5XAG - chains C and E of the 6 polymer chains in the assembly; structure by X-ray diffraction, 2.56 A resolution.

# Chain C
Molecule: Tubulin alpha-1B chain
Source organism: Bos taurus
UniProt: P81947 (TBA1B_BOVIN); residue numbers follow UniProt; this construct covers 1-451
Amino-acid sequence (451 residues; row label = number of the first residue in the row):
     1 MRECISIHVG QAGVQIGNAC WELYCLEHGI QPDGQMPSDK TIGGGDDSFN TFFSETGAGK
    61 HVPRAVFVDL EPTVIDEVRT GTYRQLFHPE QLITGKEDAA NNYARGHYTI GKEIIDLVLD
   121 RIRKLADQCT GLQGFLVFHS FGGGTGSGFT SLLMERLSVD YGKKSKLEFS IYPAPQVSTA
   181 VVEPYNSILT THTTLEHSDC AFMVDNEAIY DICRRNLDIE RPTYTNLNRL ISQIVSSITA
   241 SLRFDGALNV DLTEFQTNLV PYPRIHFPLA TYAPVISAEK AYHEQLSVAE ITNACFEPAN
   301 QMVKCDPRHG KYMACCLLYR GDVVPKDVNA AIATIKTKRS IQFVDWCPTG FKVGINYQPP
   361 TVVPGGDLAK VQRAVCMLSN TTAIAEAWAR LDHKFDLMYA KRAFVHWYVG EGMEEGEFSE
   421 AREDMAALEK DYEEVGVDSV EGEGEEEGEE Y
Unresolved in the structure: 441-451
Metal / ion sites: Mg2+: Glu71 (together with GTP)
Ligand contacts:
  - 93X ((3R,4R)-3-(hydroxymethyl)-4-(4-methoxy-3-oxidanyl-phenyl)-1-(3,4,5-trimethoxyphenyl)azetidin-2-one): Asn101, Thr179, Ala180, Val181
  - GTP (guanosine-5'-triphosphate): Gly10, Gln11, Ala12, Gln15, Ile16, Asp69, Asp98, Ala99, Ala100, Asn101, Ser140, Gly142, Gly143, Gly144, Thr145, Gly146, Ile171, Pro173, Val177, Ser178, Thr179, Glu183, Asn206, Tyr224, Leu227, Asn228, Ile231

# Chain E
Molecule: Stathmin-4
Source organism: Rattus norvegicus
UniProt: P63043 (STMN4_RAT); residues -43 to 145 here correspond to UniProt positions 1-189 (UniProt number = residue number + 44)
Amino-acid sequence (189 residues; row label = number of the first residue in the row; numbers below 1 keep their minus sign (Met-43 is residue -43)):
   -43 MTLAAYKEKM KELPLVSLFC SCFLSDPLNK SSYKYEADTV DLNWCVISDM EVIELNKCTS
    17 GQSFEVILKP PSFDGVPEFN ASLPRRRDPS LEEIQKKLEA AEERRKYQEA ELLKHLAEKR
    77 EHEREVIQKA IEENNNFIKM AKEKLAQKME SNKENREAHL AAMLERLQEK DKHAEEVRKN
   137 KELKEEASR
Unresolved in the structure: -43 to 5, 29-43, 141-145
Swiss-Prot annotation at these positions:
  - modified residue: Ser46 (Phosphoserine)
  - lipidation (S-palmitoyl cysteine): Cys-24, Cys-22

# Chain C / chain E interface
Residue-residue contacts - 30 pairs, chain C then chain E:
  His107(C) with Lys104(E), hydrogen bond; Met105(E)
  Tyr108(C) with Met105(E), hydrophobic; Asn108(E)
  Thr109(C) with Arg112(E)
  Lys112(C) with Met105(E)
  Glu155(C) with Leu101(E); Lys104(E), salt bridge
  Arg156(C) with Leu101(E)
  Ser158(C) with Phe93(E); Ile94(E)
  Val159(C) with Ile94(E); Ala97(E), hydrophobic; Lys98(E)
  Gly162(C) with Phe93(E); Ile94(E)
  Lys163(C) with Asn90(E), hydrogen bond (backbone-side chain); Phe93(E)
  Thr193(C) with Lys104(E)
  Glu196(C) with Phe93(E); Lys100(E), salt bridge
  His197(C) with Phe93(E)
  Val409(C) with His115(E)
  Glu411(C) with Asn108(E), hydrogen bond (backbone-side chain); Arg112(E), salt bridge
  Gly412(C) with Asn108(E); Asn111(E), hydrogen bond (backbone-side chain)
  Met413(C) with Asn108(E)
  Glu414(C) with Ser107(E), hydrogen bond; Asn111(E), hydrogen bond
Also at the interface, not in a pair above, chain C (21 interface residues in all): Leu152, Gly410, Glu417

# In short
Chain C and chain E form an interface of 21 and 14 residues respectively; the contacts include 6 hydrogen
bonds and 3 salt bridges. Polar contacts include Glu155(C)-Lys104(E), Glu196(C)-Lys100(E) and
Glu411(C)-Arg112(E). Chain C binds GTP and compound 93X.
Chain C is Tubulin alpha-1B chain (Bos taurus) and chain E is Stathmin-4 (Rattus norvegicus); the structure,
Crystal structure of tubulin-stathmin-TTL-Compound Z2 complex, was determined by X-ray diffraction (same
publication as 5XAF).
